Entry 5OXJ (X-ray diffraction, 2.00 A resolution); this record covers chains A and C of the 3 polymer chains in the assembly.

== Chain A ==
Name: DNA polymerase I, thermostable
From: Thermus aquaticus
Notes: EC 2.7.7.7
UniProt: P19821 (DPO1_THEAQ); residue numbers follow UniProt; this construct covers 293-832
Chain sequence (540 residues; row label = number of the first residue in the row):
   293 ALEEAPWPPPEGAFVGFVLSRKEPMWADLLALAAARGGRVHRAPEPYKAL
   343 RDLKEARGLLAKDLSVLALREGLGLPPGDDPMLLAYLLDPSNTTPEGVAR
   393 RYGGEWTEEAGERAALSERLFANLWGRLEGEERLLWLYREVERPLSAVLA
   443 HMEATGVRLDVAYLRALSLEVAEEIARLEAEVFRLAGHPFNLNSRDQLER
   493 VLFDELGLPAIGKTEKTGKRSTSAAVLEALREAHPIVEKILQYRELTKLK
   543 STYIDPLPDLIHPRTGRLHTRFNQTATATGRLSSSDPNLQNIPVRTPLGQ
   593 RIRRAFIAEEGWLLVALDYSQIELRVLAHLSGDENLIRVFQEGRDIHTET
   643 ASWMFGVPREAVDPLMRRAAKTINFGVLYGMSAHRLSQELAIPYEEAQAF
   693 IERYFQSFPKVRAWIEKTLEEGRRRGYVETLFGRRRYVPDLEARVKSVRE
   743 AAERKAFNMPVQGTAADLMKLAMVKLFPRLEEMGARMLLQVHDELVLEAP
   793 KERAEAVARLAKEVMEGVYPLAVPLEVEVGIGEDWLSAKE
Not modelled in the structure: 647-654
Construct notes: engineered mutation Lys-747 (Met in P19821)
Metal / ion sites: Mg2+: Glu-462, Glu-825; Mn2+ site 1: Asp-610, Tyr-611, Asp-785 (together with NZI); Mn2+ site 2: Asp-610 (together with NZI)
Residues lining bound ligands: NZI ([(2R,3S,5R)-3-oxidanyl-5-(2-oxidanylidene-3H-benzimidazol-1-yl)oxolan-2-yl]methyl [oxidanyl(phosphonooxy)phosphoryl] hydrogen phosphate): Arg-573, Arg-587, Asp-610, Tyr-611, Ser-612, Gln-613, Ile-614, Glu-615, His-639, Arg-659, Lys-663, Thr-664, Phe-667, Asp-785
What the authors report for this chain:
  - binding site for NZI: Asn-750, Gln-754
  - Mn2+ coordination: Asp-610, Tyr-611, Asp-785
  - conformationally variable residues (side-chain flip): Arg-587, Arg-660
  - binding site for DNA primer: Arg-587
  - mutagenesis - M747K: increased catalytic activity on various DNA lesions (citing earlier work)

== Chain C ==
Molecule: DNA template
Sequence (16 nucleotides; numbered 201 to 216; the number before each row is that of its first residue):
   201 AAAXCGCGCCGTGGTC
Modified / non-standard residues: 6OG (6-O-methyl guanosine-5'-monophosphate) at position 204

== Chain A / chain C interface ==
Residue-residue contacts (52):
  Asn-483(A) / DT212(C)  hydrogen bond to the phosphate
  Asn-485(A) / DG211(C)  phosphate contact
  Asn-485(A) / DT212(C)  hydrogen bond to the phosphate
  Ser-486(A) / DT212(C)  phosphate contact
  Ser-486(A) / DG213(C)  hydrogen bond to the phosphate
  Gln-489(A) / DG213(C)  phosphate contact
  Ile-503(A) / DA201(C)  base contact
  Lys-505(A) / DA201(C)  sugar contact
  Ser-513(A) / DA201(C)  sugar contact
  Ser-515(A) / DA201(C)  hydrogen bond to the phosphate
  Ala-517(A) / DA201(C)  base contact
  Val-518(A) / DA201(C)  base contact
  Ser-543(A) / DC210(C)  sugar contact
  Thr-544(A) / DC210(C)  hydrogen bond to the sugar
  Ala-568(A) / DG208(C)  phosphate contact
  Thr-569(A) / DC207(C)  phosphate contact
  Ala-570(A) / DG206(C)  phosphate contact
  Ala-570(A) / DC207(C)  hydrogen bond to the phosphate
  Thr-571(A) / DG206(C)  sugar contact
  Arg-573(A) / DG206(C)  hydrogen bond to the base
  Ser-575(A) / DC207(C)  phosphate contact
  Ser-575(A) / DG208(C)  hydrogen bond to the phosphate
  Ser-576(A) / DG208(C)  sugar contact
  Ser-577(A) / DG208(C)  phosphate contact
  Ser-577(A) / DC209(C)  phosphate contact
  Asp-578(A) / DC209(C)  hydrogen bond to the phosphate
  Asn-580(A) / DG208(C)  hydrogen bond to the sugar
  Asn-580(A) / DC209(C)  phosphate contact
  Phe-667(A) / 6OG_204(C)  base contact
  Gly-668(A) / 6OG_204(C)  base contact
  Tyr-671(A) / 6OG_204(C)  sugar contact
  Gly-672(A) / DA203(C)  sugar contact
  Gly-672(A) / 6OG_204(C)  sugar contact
  Met-673(A) / DA203(C)  base contact
  Met-673(A) / 6OG_204(C)  hydrogen bond to the sugar
  Ser-674(A) / DA203(C)  base contact
  Ser-674(A) / 6OG_204(C)  hydrogen bond to the phosphate
  His-676(A) / DA201(C)  base contact
  His-676(A) / DA202(C)  hydrogen bond to the base
  Arg-677(A) / DA202(C)  base contact
  Arg-677(A) / 6OG_204(C)  base contact
  Gln-680(A) / DA201(C)  base contact
  Gln-680(A) / DA202(C)  base contact
  Arg-728(A) / DG206(C)  salt bridge to the phosphate
  Arg-746(A) / DA203(C)  sugar contact
  Arg-746(A) / 6OG_204(C)  hydrogen bond to the phosphate
  Arg-746(A) / DC205(C)  salt bridge to the phosphate
  Lys-747(A) / DC205(C)  phosphate contact
  Lys-747(A) / DG206(C)  phosphate contact
  Asn-750(A) / DC205(C)  sugar contact
  Gln-754(A) / DC205(C)  hydrogen bond to the base
  Gln-754(A) / DG206(C)  hydrogen bond to the sugar
Other interface residues (no listed pair), chain A (49 interface residues in all): Asp-488, Gly-504, Ala-521, Lys-540, Pro-548, Asn-565, Pro-579, Asn-583, Thr-664, Ala-675, Glu-681, Tyr-686, His-784

== Overview ==
49 residues of chain A and 13 residues of chain C are in contact, with 16 hydrogen bonds and 2 salt bridges.
Polar contacts include Arg-573(A)/DG206(C), His-676(A)/DA202(C) and Gln-754(A)/DC205(C). The paper reports a
binding site for NZI at Asn-750(A) and Gln-754(A); M747K of chain A increases catalytic activity on various
DNA lesions.
Chain A is DNA polymerase I, thermostable (Thermus aquaticus) and chain C is DNA template; the structure,
Crystal structure of KlenTaq mutant M747K in a closed ternary complex with a O6-MeG:BenziTP base pair, was
determined by X-ray diffraction (same publication as 5O7T).
